Entry 2P2K (X-ray diffraction, 1.98 A resolution); this record covers chains A and C of the 4 polymer chains in the assembly.

Chain A (and C):
Protein: Canavalia gladiata lectin
Organism: Canavalia gladiata
Notes: chain C of this document is another copy of the same molecule, construct and numbering; everything in this record applies to it too
Reference sequence: P14894 (CONA_CANGL); residues 1-237 here correspond to UniProt positions 45-281 (UniProt number = residue number + 44)
Sequence (237 residues; row label = number of the first residue in the row):
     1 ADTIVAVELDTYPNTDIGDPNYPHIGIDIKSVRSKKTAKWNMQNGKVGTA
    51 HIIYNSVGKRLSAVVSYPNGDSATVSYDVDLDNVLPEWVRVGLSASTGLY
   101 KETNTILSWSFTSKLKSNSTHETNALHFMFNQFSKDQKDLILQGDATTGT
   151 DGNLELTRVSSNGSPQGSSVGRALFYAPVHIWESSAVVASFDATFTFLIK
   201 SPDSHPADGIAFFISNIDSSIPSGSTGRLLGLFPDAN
Disordered / not traced: 120-122
Curated features (UniProtKB/Swiss-Prot):
  - site: N237 (Cleavage)
Residues lining bound ligands:
  - Ca2+ (CA): D10, Y12, P13, N14, D19, D208, R228
  - Mn2+ (MN): E8, D10, D19, H24, V32, S34

How chain A and chain C interact:
Contacting residue pairs - 36 pairs, chain A then chain C:
  H51(A) with K116(C); V187(C); V188(C)
  I53(A) with N55(C)
  N55(A) with I53(C)
  V57(A) with S62(C); A63(C); V64(C), hydrophobic; T74(C)
  G58(A) with R60(C), hydrogen bond (backbone-side chain); S62(C); S76(C)
  R60(A) with N55(C); G58(C), hydrogen bond (side chain-backbone); R60(C); D78(C), salt bridge
  S62(A) with N55(C), hydrogen bond; V57(C); G58(C), hydrogen bond (side chain-backbone)
  A63(A) with V57(C)
  V64(A) with V57(C), hydrophobic; V187(C), hydrophobic
  S66(A) with V187(C)
  T74(A) with V57(C)
  S76(A) with G58(C)
  D78(A) with R60(C), salt bridge
  K116(A) with H51(C)
  S117(A) with H51(C)
  N118(A) with T49(C), hydrogen bond (backbone-side chain); T196(C)
  S119(A) with T194(C); T196(C)
  V187(A) with H51(C); S66(C)
  V188(A) with H51(C); V64(C), hydrophobic
Also at the interface, not in a pair above, chain A (21 interface residues in all): T49, T194
Also at the interface, not in a pair above, chain C (21 interface residues in all): S117, N118

In short:
Chain A and chain C each contribute 21 residues to their interface; the contacts include 5 hydrogen bonds and
2 salt bridges. Polar contacts include R60(A)-D78(C), G58(A)-R60(C) and S62(A)-N55(C). Bound to chain A: Mn2+
and Ca2+.
Chain A and chain C are both Canavalia gladiata lectin (Canavalia gladiata); the structure, Crystal structure
of a lectin from Canavalia gladiata seeds (CGL) in complex with man1-4man-OMe, was determined by X-ray
diffraction together with 2P34, 2P37, 2EF6, 2OVU and 2OW4 from the same study.
